9QE4 - chains B and C of the 3 polymer chains in the assembly; structure by X-ray diffraction, 2.28 A resolution.

== Chain B ==
Name: Elongin-C
Organism: Homo sapiens
UniProtKB: Q15369 (ELOC_HUMAN); residue numbers follow UniProt; this construct covers 17-112
Sequence (97 residues; numbered 16 to 112; the number before each row is that of its first residue):
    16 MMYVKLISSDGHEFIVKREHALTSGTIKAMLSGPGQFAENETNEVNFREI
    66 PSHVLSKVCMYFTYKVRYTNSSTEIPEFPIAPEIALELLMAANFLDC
Disordered / not traced: 48-57
Construct notes: initiating methionine (16)

== Chain C ==
Name: von Hippel-Lindau disease tumor suppressor
Organism: Homo sapiens
UniProtKB: P40337 (VHL_HUMAN); residues 54-213 here = UniProt positions 54-213
Sequence (203 residues; row label = number of the first residue in the row):
    11 MASAWSHPQFEKGGGSGGGSGGSAWSHPQFEKSGENLYFQGSHMEAGRPR
    61 PVLRSVNSREPSQVIFCNRSPRVVLPVWLNFDGEPQPYPTLPPGTGRRIH
   111 SYRGHLWLFRDAGTHDGLLVNQTELFVPSLNVDGQPIFANITLPVYTLKE
   161 RCLQVVRSLVKPENYRRLDIVRSLYEDLEDHPNVQKDLERLTQERIAHQR
   211 MGD
Disordered / not traced: 11-61, 204-213
Modified positions: Cys-77 (S-(dimethylarsenic)cysteine; CAS)
Construct notes: initiating methionine (11); expression tag (12-53)
Residues lining bound ligands: A1I57 ((2S,4R)-1-[(2S)-2-[(1-fluoranylcyclopropyl)carbonylamino]-3,3-dimethyl-butanoyl]-N-[(1S)-1-[4-(4-methyl-1,3-thiazol-5-yl)phenyl]ethyl]-4-oxidanyl-pyrrolidine-2-carboxamide): Asn-67, Arg-69, Phe-76, Pro-86, Trp-88, Phe-91, Gln-96, Tyr-98, Pro-99, Leu-101, Arg-107, Ile-109, His-110, Ser-111, Tyr-112, His-115, Trp-117
Curated features (UniProtKB/Swiss-Prot):
  - region: Thr-157 to Val-166 (Interaction with Elongin BC complex)
  - natural variant: Leu-63 (L63P: In PCC), Arg-64 (R64P: In PCC), Ser-65 (S65A: In PCC; S65L: In VHLD; S65W: In VHLD), Val-66 to Gln-73 (deletion: In VHLD), Ser-68 (S68W: In PCC and VHLD), Glu-70 (E70K: In VHLD), Val-74 (V74G: In VHLD), Ile-75 (deletion: In VHLD), Phe-76 (F76I: In VHLD; F76L: In VHLD; F76S: In VHLD; deletion: In VHLD), Asn-78 (N78H: In VHLD; N78S: In VHLD; N78T: In VHLD), Arg-79 (R79P: In VHLD), Ser-80 (S80I: In VHLD; S80N: In PCC and VHLD; S80R: In VHLD), 64 further natural variant entries in UniProt
  - mutagenesis: Tyr-98 (Y98N: No interaction with HIF1A. No HIF1A degradation)

== Interface between chain B and chain C ==
Pairs across the interface (35):
  Tyr-76(B) / Tyr-156(C)  hydrogen bond (side chain-backbone)
  Tyr-76(B) / Thr-157(C)
  Tyr-76(B) / Leu-158(C)  hydrogen bond (side chain-backbone)
  Lys-80(B) / Val-155(C)
  Tyr-83(B) / Val-155(C)
  Ser-86(B) / Gln-132(C)
  Ser-87(B) / Gln-132(C)  hydrogen bond
  Glu-89(B) / Arg-79(C)
  Glu-89(B) / Ser-80(C)
  Ile-90(B) / Leu-153(C)
  Glu-92(B) / Pro-81(C)
  Glu-92(B) / Arg-82(C)  salt bridge
  Glu-92(B) / Leu-153(C)
  Glu-92(B) / Arg-161(C)  salt bridge
  Phe-93(B) / Leu-158(C)  hydrophobic
  Phe-93(B) / Arg-161(C)  hydrogen bond (backbone-side chain)
  Ile-95(B) / Arg-161(C)
  Ile-95(B) / Cys-162(C)  hydrophobic
  Ile-95(B) / Val-165(C)
  Pro-97(B) / Leu-169(C)  hydrophobic
  Ala-100(B) / Val-166(C)  hydrophobic
  Leu-101(B) / Ile-180(C)  hydrophobic
  Leu-103(B) / Cys-162(C)  hydrophobic
  Leu-104(B) / Lys-159(C)
  Leu-104(B) / Cys-162(C)  hydrophobic
  Leu-104(B) / Leu-163(C)  hydrophobic
  Leu-104(B) / Leu-184(C)  hydrophobic
  Met-105(B) / Leu-184(C)  hydrophobic
  Ala-107(B) / Leu-158(C)  hydrophobic
  Ala-107(B) / Lys-159(C)
  Asn-108(B) / Lys-159(C)  hydrogen bond
  Asn-108(B) / Leu-184(C)
  Cys-112(B) / Thr-157(C)
  Cys-112(B) / Leu-158(C)  hydrogen bond (backbone-backbone)
  Cys-112(B) / Lys-159(C)  hydrogen bond (backbone-backbone)
Interface residues without a listed pair, chain B (23 interface residues in all): Val-73, Tyr-79, Thr-84, Pro-91
Interface residues without a listed pair, chain C (23 interface residues in all): Pro-154, Leu-178, Asp-179, Ser-183

== Overview ==
The chain B/chain C interface involves 23 residues from each chain, with 7 hydrogen bonds and 2 salt bridges.
Among the polar pairs are Glu-92(B)/Arg-82(C), Glu-92(B)/Arg-161(C) and Tyr-76(B)/Tyr-156(C). Ligands of chain
C: compound A1I57. UniProt lists one mutagenesis site on chain C.
Chain B is Elongin-C and chain C is von Hippel-Lindau disease tumor suppressor, both from Homo sapiens; the
structure, VCB in complex with VHL-binding compound 114, was determined by X-ray diffraction together with
9QE5 from the same study.
